4XE4 - chain A; structure by X-ray diffraction, 2.40 A resolution.

# Chain A
Protein: Coagulation factor XII
Organism: Homo sapiens
Notes: EC 3.4.21.38
Reference sequence: P00748 (FA12_HUMAN); residues 354-596 here correspond to UniProt positions 373-615 (UniProt number = residue number + 19)
Sequence (255 residues; numbered 354 to 608; the number before each row is that of its first residue):
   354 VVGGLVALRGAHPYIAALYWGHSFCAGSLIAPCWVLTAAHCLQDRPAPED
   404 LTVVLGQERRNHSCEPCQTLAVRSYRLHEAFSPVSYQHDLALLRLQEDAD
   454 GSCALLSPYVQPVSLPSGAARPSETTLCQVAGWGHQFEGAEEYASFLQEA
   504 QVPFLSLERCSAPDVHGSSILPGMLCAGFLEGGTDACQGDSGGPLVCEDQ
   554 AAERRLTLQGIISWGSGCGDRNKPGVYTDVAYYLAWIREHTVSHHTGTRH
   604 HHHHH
Unresolved in the structure: 354-358, 535-537, 570-573, 597-608
Sequence notes: engineered mutation Ser467 (Cys486 in P00748); expression tag (597-608)
Curated features (UniProtKB/Swiss-Prot):
  - active site (Charge relay system): His393, Asp442, Ser544
  - glycosylation: Asn414 (N-linked (GlcNAc...) asparagine)
Disulfides: Cys378-Cys394, Cys386-Cys456, Cys417-Cys420, Cys481-Cys550, Cys513-Cys529
Glycans and other covalent adducts: N-acetylglucosamine (NAG) linked to Asn414

# Summary
N-acetylglucosamine is covalently linked to Asn414. UniProt lists 3 active-site residues.
Chain A is Coagulation factor XII (Homo sapiens); the structure, Coagulation Factor XII protease domain
crystal structure, was determined by X-ray diffraction, deposited together with 4XDE.
